6VMD - chains B and E of the 9 polymer chains in the assembly; structure by electron microscopy, 4.53 A resolution (low resolution: residue-level contacts below are approximate; hydrogen-bond / salt-bridge calls are withheld).

# Chain B
Molecule: ATP synthase subunit alpha, chloroplastic
Source organism: Spinacia oleracea
Notes: EC 7.1.2.2
UniProt: P06450 (ATPA_SPIOL); numbering as in UniProt (aligned over 1-507)
Sequence (507 residues; numbered 1 to 507; the number before each row is that of its first residue):
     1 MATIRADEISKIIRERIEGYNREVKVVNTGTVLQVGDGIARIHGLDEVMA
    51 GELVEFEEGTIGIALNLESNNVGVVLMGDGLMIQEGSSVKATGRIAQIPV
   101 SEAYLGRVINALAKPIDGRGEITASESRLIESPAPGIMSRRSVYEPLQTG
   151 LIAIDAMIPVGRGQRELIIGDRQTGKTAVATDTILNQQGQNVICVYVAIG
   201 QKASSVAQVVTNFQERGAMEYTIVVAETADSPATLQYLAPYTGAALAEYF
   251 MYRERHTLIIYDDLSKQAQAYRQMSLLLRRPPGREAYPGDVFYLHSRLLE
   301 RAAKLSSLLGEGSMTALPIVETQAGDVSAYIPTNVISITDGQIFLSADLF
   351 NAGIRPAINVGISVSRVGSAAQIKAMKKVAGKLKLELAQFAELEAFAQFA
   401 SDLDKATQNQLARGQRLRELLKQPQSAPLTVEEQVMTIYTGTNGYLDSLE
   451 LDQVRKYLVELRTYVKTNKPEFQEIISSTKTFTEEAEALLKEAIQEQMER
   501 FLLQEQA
Disordered / not traced: 504-507
Ligand contacts:
  - ATP (adenosine-5'-triphosphate), molecule 1: Arg-172, Gln-173, Thr-174, Gly-175, Lys-176, Thr-177, Ala-178, Ser-205, Phe-350, Arg-355, Pro-356, Gln-423, Pro-424, Gln-425
  - ATP, molecule 2: Val-364, Ser-365, Arg-366
Swiss-Prot annotation at these positions:
  - binding site (ATP): Gly-170 to Thr-177
  - site: Ser-363 (Required for activity)

# Chain E
Molecule: ATP synthase subunit beta, chloroplastic
Source organism: Spinacia oleracea
Notes: EC 7.1.2.2
UniProt: P00825 (ATPB_SPIOL); residue numbers follow UniProt; this construct covers 1-498
Sequence (498 residues; each row starts with the number of its first residue):
     1 MRINPTTSDPGVSTLEKKNLGRIAQIIGPVLDVAFPPGKMPNIYNALIVK
    51 GRDTAGQPMNVTCEVQQLLGNNRVRAVAMSATDGLTRGMEVIDTGAPLSV
   101 PVGGATLGRIFNVLGEPVDNLGPVDTRTTSPIHRSAPAFTQLDTKLSIFE
   151 TGIKVVDLLAPYRRGGKIGLFGGAGVGKTVLIMELINNIAKAHGGVSVFG
   201 GVGERTREGNDLYMEMKESGVINEQNIAESKVALVYGQMNEPPGARMRVG
   251 LTALTMAEYFRDVNEQDVLLFIDNIFRFVQAGSEVSALLGRMPSAVGYQP
   301 TLSTEMGSLQERITSTKEGSITSIQAVYVPADDLTDPAPATTFAHLDATT
   351 VLSRGLAAKGIYPAVDPLDSTSTMLQPRIVGEEHYEIAQRVKETLQRYKE
   401 LQDIIAILGLDELSEEDRLTVARARKIERFLSQPFFVAEVFTGSPGKYVG
   451 LAETIRGFQLILSGELDSLPEQAFYLVGNIDEATAKAMNLEMESKLKK
Disordered / not traced: 1-15, 497-498
Ligand contacts: ATP (adenosine-5'-triphosphate): Thr-373, Gln-376, Arg-378
Swiss-Prot annotation at these positions:
  - binding site (ATP): Gly-172 to Thr-179

# Interface between chain B and chain E
Residue-residue contacts - 51 pairs, chain B then chain E:
  Ile-9(B) with Gly-70(E); Asn-71(E)
  Leu-33(B) with Gly-70(E)
  Gln-34(B) with Leu-69(E); Gly-70(E)
  Leu-81(B) with Asn-42(E); Ile-43(E); Tyr-44(E)
  Met-82(B) with Asn-42(E)
  Gln-84(B) with Met-40(E); Asn-42(E)
  Glu-85(B) with Met-40(E)
  Val-108(B) with Phe-139(E)
  Ile-116(B) with Thr-140(E)
  Asp-117(B) with Thr-140(E)
  Arg-172(B) with Leu-334(E); Phe-343(E)
  Gln-201(B) with Glu-311(E)
  Lys-202(B) with Arg-163(E); Lys-167(E); Glu-311(E)
  Ala-203(B) with Phe-139(E); Leu-142(E); Glu-311(E)
  Ser-204(B) with Arg-163(E)
  Ala-207(B) with Phe-139(E); Asp-143(E)
  Asp-230(B) with Ala-136(E); Thr-304(E); Gly-307(E); Ser-308(E)
  Ser-231(B) with Thr-304(E)
  Lys-266(B) with Ser-303(E)
  Gln-269(B) with Ser-303(E)
  Arg-272(B) with Ser-294(E); Ala-295(E)
  Gln-273(B) with Pro-300(E); Thr-301(E); Leu-302(E); Thr-304(E)
  Leu-276(B) with Met-292(E); Pro-293(E); Ser-294(E)
  Leu-277(B) with Arg-291(E)
  Arg-279(B) with Gly-290(E); Met-292(E)
  Arg-280(B) with Met-292(E)
  Pro-282(B) with Met-292(E)
  Ala-286(B) with Ala-295(E)
  Gln-323(B) with Thr-335(E)
  Gln-425(B) with Arg-378(E)
Interface residues without a listed pair, chain B (40 interface residues in all): Val-35, Gly-80, Gln-173, Val-206, Gln-208, Val-210, Thr-211, Ala-229, Pro-281, Ala-324
Interface residues without a listed pair, chain E (40 interface residues in all): Lys-39, Leu-68, Thr-144, Leu-146, Thr-314, Thr-341, Ala-344, Leu-346

# Overview
Chain B and chain E each contribute 40 residues to their interface. One ATP molecule is bound between chain B
and chain E. Ligands of chain B: ATP. UniProt lists 8 ATP-binding residues on chain B; 8 ATP-binding residues
on chain E.
Here chain B is ATP synthase subunit alpha, chloroplastic and chain E is ATP synthase subunit beta,
chloroplastic, both from Spinacia oleracea. Entry 6VMD (Chloroplast ATP synthase (C1, CF1)) was determined by
electron microscopy together with 6VM1, 6VM4, 6VMB, 6VMG, 6VOF, 6VOG and 8 further entries from the same
study.
